9FWV - chains I and O of the 20 polymer chains in the assembly; structure by electron microscopy, 3.50 A resolution.

# Chain I
Protein: Ribulose bisphosphate carboxylase large chain
Source organism: Synechococcus elongatus PCC 7942
Notes: EC 4.1.1.39
UniProtKB: Q31NB3 (RBL_SYNE7); residues 20-461 here correspond to UniProt positions 17-458 (UniProt number = residue number - 3)
Amino-acid sequence (442 residues; row label = number of the first residue in the row):
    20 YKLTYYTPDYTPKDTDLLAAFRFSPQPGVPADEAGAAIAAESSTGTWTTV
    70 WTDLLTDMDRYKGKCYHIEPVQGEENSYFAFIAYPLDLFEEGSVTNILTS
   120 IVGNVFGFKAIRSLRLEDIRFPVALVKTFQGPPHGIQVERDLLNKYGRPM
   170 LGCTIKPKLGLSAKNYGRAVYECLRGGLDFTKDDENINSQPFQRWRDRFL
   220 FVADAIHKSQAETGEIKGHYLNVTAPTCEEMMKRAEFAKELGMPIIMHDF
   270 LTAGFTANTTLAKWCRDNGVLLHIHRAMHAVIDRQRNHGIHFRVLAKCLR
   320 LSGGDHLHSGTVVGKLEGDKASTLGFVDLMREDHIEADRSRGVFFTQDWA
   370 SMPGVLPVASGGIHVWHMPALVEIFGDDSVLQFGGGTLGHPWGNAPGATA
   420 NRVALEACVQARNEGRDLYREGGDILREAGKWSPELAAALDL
Unresolved in the structure: 66-67, 332-337, 404-411

# Chain O
Protein: Ribulose bisphosphate carboxylase small subunit
Source organism: Synechococcus elongatus PCC 7942
UniProtKB: P04716 (RBS_SYNP6); residue numbers follow UniProt; this construct covers 8-108
Amino-acid sequence (101 residues; row label = number of the first residue in the row):
     8 KERRFETFSYLPPLSDRQIAAQIEYMIEQGFHPLIEFNEHSNPEEFYWTM
    58 WKLPLFDCKSPQQVLDEVRECRSEYGDCYIRVAGFDNIKQCQTVSFIVHR
   108 P
Curated features (UniProtKB/Swiss-Prot):
  - region: F12 to L21 (Hydrophobic)

# How chain I and chain O interact
Pairs across the interface (63; chain I residue first):
  Q156(I) - Q97(O)
  Q156(I) - C98(O)
  D160(I) - F53(O)
  L161(I) - F53(O)
  N163(I) - E13(O)
  N163(I) - E52(O)
  N163(I) - F53(O)
  K164(I) - E13(O)  salt bridge
  Y165(I) - T14(O)  hydrogen bond (backbone-side chain)
  Y165(I) - Q99(O)
  Y165(I) - S102(O)
  G166(I) - T100(O)
  R167(I) - E13(O)  hydrogen bond (side chain-backbone)
  R194(I) - Y17(O)
  G195(I) - Y17(O)
  G196(I) - Y17(O)
  Q229(I) - P50(O)
  Q229(I) - E51(O)
  A230(I) - R10(O)
  E231(I) - K8(O)  salt bridge
  E231(I) - E9(O)
  E231(I) - R10(O)
  T232(I) - R10(O)
  T232(I) - R11(O)  hydrogen bond (backbone-backbone)
  G233(I) - R10(O)
  G233(I) - R11(O)
  G233(I) - E13(O)
  G233(I) - P50(O)
  E234(I) - R11(O)
  E234(I) - F12(O)
  E234(I) - E13(O)
  E234(I) - P50(O)
  I235(I) - E13(O)
  I235(I) - P50(O)
  I235(I) - E51(O)
  T418(I) - Y17(O)
  R421(I) - E13(O)  hydrogen bond (side chain-backbone)
  R421(I) - Y17(O)
  V422(I) - Y17(O)  hydrophobic
  V422(I) - L18(O)
  E425(I) - T14(O)
  E425(I) - F15(O)  hydrogen bond (side chain-backbone)
  E425(I) - S16(O)  hydrogen bond (side chain-backbone)
  E425(I) - Y17(O)  hydrogen bond (side chain-backbone)
  E425(I) - L18(O)  hydrogen bond (side chain-backbone)
  A426(I) - L18(O)
  V428(I) - F15(O)  hydrophobic
  Q429(I) - F15(O)
  Q429(I) - L18(O)
  Q429(I) - L21(O)
  Q429(I) - Q25(O)
  Q429(I) - Q29(O)
  R431(I) - Y32(O)
  N432(I) - F15(O)
  N432(I) - A28(O)
  N432(I) - Q29(O)
  N432(I) - Y32(O)
  E433(I) - Q25(O)
  E433(I) - A28(O)
  G434(I) - Y32(O)
  W451(I) - Y17(O)
  W451(I) - L18(O)  hydrophobic
  W451(I) - P19(O)
Also at the interface, not in a pair above, chain I (31 interface residues in all): D397
Also at the interface, not in a pair above, chain O (31 interface residues in all): R24, S48, N49, K96, V101

# Summary
The chain I/chain O interface involves 31 residues from each chain; the contacts include 8 hydrogen bonds and
2 salt bridges. Among the polar pairs are K164(I)-E13(O), E231(I)-K8(O) and Y165(I)-T14(O).
Here chain I is Ribulose bisphosphate carboxylase large chain and chain O is Ribulose bisphosphate carboxylase
small subunit, both from Synechococcus elongatus PCC 7942. Entry 9FWV (Rubisco in native beta-carboxysomes)
was determined by electron microscopy.
